PDB entry 8GL8 | electron microscopy, 2.20 A resolution | chains F and D of the 8 polymer chains in the assembly

[Chain F]
Protein: Type IX secretion system protein PorV domain-containing protein
Source organism: Flavobacterium johnsoniae
UniProtKB: A5FJM7 (A5FJM7_FLAJ1); residue numbers follow UniProt; this construct covers 1-402
Sequence (402 residues; numbered 1 to 402; the number before each row is that of its first residue):
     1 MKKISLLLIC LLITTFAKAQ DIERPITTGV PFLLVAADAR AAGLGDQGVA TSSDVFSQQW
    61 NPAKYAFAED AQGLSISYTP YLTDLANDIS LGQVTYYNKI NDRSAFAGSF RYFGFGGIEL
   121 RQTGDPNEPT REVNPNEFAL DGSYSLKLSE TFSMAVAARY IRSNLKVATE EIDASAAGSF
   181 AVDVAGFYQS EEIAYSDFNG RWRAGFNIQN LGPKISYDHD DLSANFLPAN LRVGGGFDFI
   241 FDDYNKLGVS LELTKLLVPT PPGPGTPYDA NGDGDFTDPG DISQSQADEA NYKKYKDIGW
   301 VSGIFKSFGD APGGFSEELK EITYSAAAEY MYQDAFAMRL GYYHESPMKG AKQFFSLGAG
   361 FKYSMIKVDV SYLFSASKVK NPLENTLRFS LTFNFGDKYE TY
Not modelled in the structure: 1-20, 268-282
Residues lining bound ligands: Lauryl Maltose Neopentyl Glycol (LMN): Gln72, Leu74, Ile76, Met365, Phe393, Phe395, Gly396

[Chain D]
Protein: RemZ
Source organism: Flavobacterium johnsoniae
UniProtKB: A5FLT3 (A5FLT3_FLAJ1); residues 1-1114 here = UniProt positions 1-1114
Sequence (1114 residues; each row starts with the number of its first residue):
     1 MDVQAWGGGG AGGGASGAVL DGRAAAGGGG GAYARSNITV AAGATLNASV AGTTTNALVS
    61 GAAVNGAAGG SSTILGFETS ILALGGGGGG ANNAGGTPAG GAGGSAASSV GNVSKLDGAA
   121 GGNGVTGAIG LLTVSGAGGT AGGGGGAGGA GVASVALGNG PGNAGTAPGG GGSGAMQSLL
   181 GGAQIGGSGA AGRVIITYTC PTYSITGISA ANVCNSVGTT SVVTLTSSGG GLPIGPYVVT
   241 YNRSNPSGTG LTAIMNVTTP GTGTFTAAGL NVIGTSNITV TNLTSAACSS NISTNNVASL
   301 TVFAATVGGT LAGTATVCSG ATSGTLTLSG QTGSIIKWES SVSPFTVWTT IPNTTNTYTS
   361 GALTETSQFR AVIQNGNCAV VNSSIATITV NPLPQGSLSA NGPFCVTGSG QLTFTATAGT
   421 GPYTIVYKEN GGADRTAANI SSGVAFPTFT TPVTTTTVYT LVSVTGANTC SRSSGFTNNT
   481 ATITVNSRIA TPGFGTVTQP DCVTSTGSVV LTGLPAGSWT ITQSGTASQT YNSSGTTYTI
   541 SNLAVGNYTF TVQDAANCPS LATSTLTLIA PVVNIWNGTS WSKGSPPIST DVVRFSGNYS
   601 TTGNLSGCSL IVDSGFTVTV NSNHTLTISN AVTNNGGQLI FENNSSLLQT NNVTNVGNIT
   661 YKRITPPVRR YDLTYWSSPI TRTPPFTLYD LSPGTLADKY YSYDPVAGWV ISFNGTQQMV
   721 PGRGYVVRAP QTNDLNTGAN YLGAFVGVPN NGPISVSLGT AEAFQLLGNP YPSAIYADQF
   781 IANNSANLYG TLYFWTHNSL PSSSTPGGAQ YNYDNNDYAV YNLSGSIIVG GMTGQGATTP
   841 GNQSAPLGYI AAGQGFFVVS KTAGNAVFTN SMRVAANNTQ FYKTNKSAIE RHRVWINLTN
   901 TQGAFKQLLI GYIEGATNFW DHNYDAITAD ANPHLDFYSI NEGQNLVIQG RSLPFNESDV
   961 VPLGYRSAIA GEFSISLDHA DGDLTNHAVY LEDKLTNTLH NLQTSNYTFN TAIGTFSDRF
  1021 VIRYTTATLG TDDFENQTNS FYVSVKDKTI KLNSTEDVMR EVSIFDISGK LLYNNKKVEN
  1081 TEFQVSNFQS GNQVLIVKVT LDNGNIITKK IVFN
Not modelled in the structure: 1-1039

[How chain F and chain D interact]
Residue-residue contacts - 32 pairs, chain F then chain D:
  Leu82(F) - Ile1067(D)
  Leu82(F) - Gly1069(D)
  Asp84(F) - Lys1098(D)  hydrogen bond (backbone-side chain)
  Leu85(F) - Phe1065(D)  hydrophobic
  Leu85(F) - Gly1069(D)
  Leu85(F) - Ile1096(D)
  Leu85(F) - Lys1098(D)  hydrogen bond (backbone-side chain)
  Leu85(F) - Thr1108(D)
  Asn87(F) - Lys1110(D)  hydrogen bond (backbone-side chain)
  Asp88(F) - Lys1110(D)
  Ile89(F) - Lys1110(D)
  Phe115(F) - Lys1110(D)  hydrogen bond (backbone-side chain)
  Ile118(F) - Val1094(D)  hydrophobic
  Ile118(F) - Lys1110(D)
  Ile118(F) - Ile1111(D)  hydrophobic
  Ile118(F) - Val1112(D)  hydrophobic
  Leu120(F) - Val1112(D)  hydrophobic
  Arg121(F) - Tyr1042(D)
  Arg121(F) - Val1043(D)
  Arg121(F) - Ser1044(D)
  Arg121(F) - Val1045(D)  hydrogen bond (backbone-backbone)
  Gln122(F) - Ser1044(D)
  Gln122(F) - Val1045(D)
  Gln122(F) - Lys1046(D)
  Thr123(F) - Ser1044(D)
  Thr123(F) - Lys1046(D)
  Lys166(F) - Gln1093(D)
  Val167(F) - Gln1093(D)  hydrogen bond (backbone-side chain)
  Val167(F) - Val1112(D)  hydrophobic
  Thr169(F) - Gln1093(D)
  Thr169(F) - Asn1114(D)
  Ile172(F) - Gln1093(D)
Other interface residues (no listed pair), chain F (22 interface residues in all): Ala86, Glu119, Pro126, Val133, Pro135, Leu165
Other interface residues (no listed pair), chain D (18 interface residues in all): Ser1068

[Summary]
22 residues of chain F and 18 residues of chain D are in contact, with 6 hydrogen bonds. Polar pairs include
Asp84(F)-Lys1098(D), Leu85(F)-Lys1098(D) and Asn87(F)-Lys1110(D). Bound to chain F: Lauryl Maltose Neopentyl
Glycol.
Chain F is Type IX secretion system protein PorV domain-containing protein and chain D is RemZ, both from
Flavobacterium johnsoniae; the structure, The Type 9 Secretion System Extended Translocon -
SprA-PorV-PPI-RemZ-SkpA-SprE complex, was determined by electron microscopy.
